Entry 4D1V (X-ray diffraction, 1.70 A resolution); this record covers chain A.

Chain A:
Name: Metallo-B-lactamase
Source organism: Pseudomonas aeruginosa
UniProtKB: Q840P9 (Q840P9_PSEAI); the author numbering skips numbers that UniProt does not, so the offset changes along the chain: 0-45 = UniProt 1-46; 47-64 = UniProt 47-64; 66-100 = UniProt 65-99; 102-107 = UniProt 100-105; 6 more segments
Chain sequence (265 residues; numbered 0 to 300; 36 numbers in that range are skipped by the numbering (no residue carries them; nothing is unmodelled there); the number before each row is that of its first residue; numbering starts at 0):
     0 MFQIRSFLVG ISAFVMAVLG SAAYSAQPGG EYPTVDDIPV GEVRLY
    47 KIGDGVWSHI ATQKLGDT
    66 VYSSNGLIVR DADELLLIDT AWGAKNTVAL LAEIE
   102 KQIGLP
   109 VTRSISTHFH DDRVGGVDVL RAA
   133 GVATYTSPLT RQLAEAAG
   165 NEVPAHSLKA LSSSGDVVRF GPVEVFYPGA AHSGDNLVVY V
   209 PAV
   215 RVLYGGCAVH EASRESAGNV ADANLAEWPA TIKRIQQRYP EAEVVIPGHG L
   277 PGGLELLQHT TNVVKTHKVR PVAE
Not modelled in the structure: 0-29, 293-300
Differences from the reference sequence: engineered mutation Tyr218 (Phe194 in Q840P9)
Bound ions: Zn2+ site 1: His116, His118, His196; Zn2+ site 2: Asp120, Cys221, His263
Swiss-Prot annotation at these positions:
  - binding site (Zn(2+)): His116, His118, Asp120, His196, Cys221, His263
What the authors report for this chain:
  - contacts within the chain: Asn70-Tyr218, Asp84-Tyr218 (hydrogen bond), Arg121-Tyr218 (hydrogen bond)
  - mutagenesis - D120A: abolished catalytic activity on nitrocefin and ertapenem
  - mutagenesis - D120A (Tm 48.5 degC): decreased stability
  - mutagenesis - H224Y (Tm 62.9 degC): increased stability
  - mutagenesis - H224Y: increased catalytic activity on cefepime
  - mutagenesis - H224Y: increased catalytic activity on cefoxitin
  - mutagenesis - H224Y: increased catalytic activity on ceftazidime

Overview:
The Zn2+ site 1 is built by His116, His118 and His196. Asp120, Cys221 and His263 coordinate Zn2+ site 2.
UniProt lists 6 Zn2+-binding residues. The paper reports that D120A abolishes catalytic activity on nitrocefin
and ertapenem; contacts within the chain involving Tyr218, Asn70 and Asp84 among others.
Chain A is Metallo-B-lactamase (Pseudomonas aeruginosa); the structure, A F218Y mutant of VIM-7 from
Pseudomonas aeruginosa, was determined by X-ray diffraction together with 4D1T, 4D1U and 4D1W from the same
study.
